5SUY - chains C and D of the 4 polymer chains in the assembly; structure by X-ray diffraction, 1.88 A resolution.

[Chain C (and D)]
Molecule: Segment polarity protein dishevelled homolog DVL-2
Source organism: Homo sapiens
Notes: chain D of this document is another copy of the same molecule, construct and numbering; everything in this record applies to it too
UniProtKB: O14641 (DVL2_HUMAN); residue numbers follow UniProt; this construct covers 416-510
Amino-acid sequence (97 residues; each row starts with the number of its first residue):
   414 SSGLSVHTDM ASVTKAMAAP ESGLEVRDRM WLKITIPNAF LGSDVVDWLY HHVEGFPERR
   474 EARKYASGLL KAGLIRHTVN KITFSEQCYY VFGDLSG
Not modelled in the structure: 414, 510 (chain D: 414-415, 510)
Sequence notes: expression tag (414-415)
From the paper describing this entry:
  - mutagenesis - G436P, D460K, E499G: abolished signaling
  - mutagenesis - L445E: abolished binding to tetramerization
  - mutagenesis - L445E: decreased signaling
  - mutagenesis - R442A, W444A: decreased binding to Frizzled

[How chain C and chain D interact]
Residue-residue contacts - 108 pairs, chain C then chain D:
  Ser415(C) - Glu467(D)
  Leu417(C) - Trp461(D)  hydrophobic
  Leu417(C) - His465(D)
  Leu417(C) - Val466(D)
  Leu417(C) - Glu467(D)  hydrogen bond (backbone-backbone)
  Ser418(C) - Val466(D)
  Ser418(C) - Glu467(D)
  Val419(C) - Val466(D)
  Val419(C) - Glu467(D)  hydrogen bond (backbone-backbone)
  Val419(C) - Gly468(D)
  Val419(C) - Phe469(D)  hydrophobic
  Met423(C) - Tyr478(D)
  Met423(C) - Leu482(D)  hydrophobic
  Met423(C) - Leu487(D)  hydrophobic
  Ala424(C) - Leu487(D)
  Val426(C) - Leu462(D)  hydrophobic
  Val426(C) - Val466(D)  hydrophobic
  Val426(C) - Tyr478(D)
  Thr427(C) - Leu482(D)
  Thr427(C) - Leu487(D)
  Thr427(C) - Phe505(D)
  Thr427(C) - Leu508(D)
  Lys428(C) - Leu508(D)
  Met430(C) - Trp461(D)  hydrophobic
  Met430(C) - Phe505(D)  hydrophobic
  Ala431(C) - Phe505(D)  hydrophobic
  Ser435(C) - Trp461(D)  hydrogen bond (backbone-side chain)
  Gly436(C) - Trp461(D)
  Leu437(C) - Asp457(D)
  Leu437(C) - Trp461(D)
  Leu437(C) - Phe505(D)  hydrophobic
  Glu438(C) - Phe453(D)
  Glu438(C) - Asp457(D)
  Val439(C) - Asn451(D)
  Val439(C) - Ala452(D)
  Arg440(C) - Ile449(D)
  Arg440(C) - Asn451(D)
  Arg440(C) - Ala452(D)  hydrogen bond (backbone-backbone)
  Asp441(C) - Thr448(D)
  Asp441(C) - Ile449(D)
  Asp441(C) - Pro450(D)
  Asp441(C) - Asn451(D)  hydrogen bond (side chain-backbone)
  Arg442(C) - Lys446(D)
  Arg442(C) - Ile447(D)
  Arg442(C) - Ile449(D)  hydrogen bond (backbone-backbone)
  Arg442(C) - Ala452(D)
  Arg442(C) - Tyr502(D)
  Met443(C) - Leu445(D)
  Met443(C) - Lys446(D)
  Met443(C) - Ile447(D)  hydrogen bond (backbone-backbone)
  Met443(C) - Ile449(D)  hydrophobic
  Met443(C) - Thr491(D)  hydrogen bond
  Met443(C) - Tyr502(D)  hydrophobic
  Trp444(C) - Leu445(D)
  Trp444(C) - Lys446(D)
  Trp444(C) - Tyr502(D)
  Leu445(C) - Met443(D)
  Leu445(C) - Trp444(D)
  Leu445(C) - Leu445(D)  hydrogen bond (backbone-backbone)
  Lys446(C) - Met443(D)
  Lys446(C) - Trp444(D)
  Ile447(C) - Arg442(D)
  Ile447(C) - Met443(D)  hydrogen bond (backbone-backbone)
  Thr448(C) - Asp441(D)
  Ile449(C) - Arg440(D)
  Ile449(C) - Asp441(D)  hydrogen bond (backbone-backbone)
  Ile449(C) - Met443(D)  hydrophobic
  Asn451(C) - Val439(D)
  Asn451(C) - Arg440(D)
  Ala452(C) - Val439(D)
  Ala452(C) - Arg440(D)  hydrogen bond (backbone-backbone)
  Phe453(C) - Glu438(D)
  Leu454(C) - Arg440(D)
  Asp457(C) - Leu437(D)
  Asp457(C) - Glu438(D)
  Trp461(C) - Leu417(D)  hydrophobic
  Trp461(C) - Met430(D)  hydrophobic
  Trp461(C) - Ser435(D)  hydrogen bond (side chain-backbone)
  Trp461(C) - Gly436(D)
  Trp461(C) - Leu437(D)
  Leu462(C) - Val426(D)  hydrophobic
  His465(C) - Leu417(D)
  His465(C) - Ser435(D)
  Val466(C) - Leu417(D)
  Val466(C) - Ser418(D)
  Val466(C) - Val419(D)
  Glu467(C) - Leu417(D)  hydrogen bond (backbone-backbone)
  Glu467(C) - Ser418(D)
  Glu467(C) - Val419(D)  hydrogen bond (backbone-backbone)
  Gly468(C) - Val419(D)
  Phe469(C) - Val419(D)  hydrophobic
  Tyr478(C) - Met423(D)
  Tyr478(C) - Val426(D)
  Leu482(C) - Thr427(D)
  Leu487(C) - Met423(D)  hydrophobic
  Leu487(C) - Ala424(D)  hydrophobic
  Leu487(C) - Thr427(D)
  Thr491(C) - Met443(D)  hydrogen bond
  Val492(C) - Leu445(D)  hydrophobic
  Tyr502(C) - Arg440(D)
  Tyr502(C) - Met443(D)  hydrophobic
  Tyr502(C) - Trp444(D)
  Phe505(C) - Thr427(D)
  Phe505(C) - Met430(D)  hydrophobic
  Phe505(C) - Ala431(D)  hydrophobic
  Phe505(C) - Leu437(D)  hydrophobic
  Leu508(C) - Lys428(D)
  Leu508(C) - Ala431(D)  hydrophobic
Other interface residues (no listed pair), chain C (51 interface residues in all): Thr421, Ala429, Pro450, Val458, Gly481
Other interface residues (no listed pair), chain D (49 interface residues in all): Thr421, Ala429, Val458, Gly481, Val492

[In short]
The interface between chain C and chain D involves 51 residues on one side and 49 on the other; the contacts
include 16 hydrogen bonds. Among the polar pairs are Ser435(C)-Trp461(D), Asp441(C)-Asn451(D) and
Met443(C)-Thr491(D). The paper reports that G436P, D460K and E499G of chain C abolish signaling; R442A and
W444A of chain C reduce binding to Frizzled.
Chain C and chain D are both Segment polarity protein dishevelled homolog DVL-2 (Homo sapiens); the structure,
Domain-swapped dimer of human Dishevelled2 DEP domain: monoclinic crystal form crystallised from dimeric
fraction, was determined by X-ray diffraction (same publication as 5LNP and 5SUZ).
